Entry 5KJ8 (X-ray diffraction, 4.10 A resolution (low resolution: residue-level contacts below are approximate; hydrogen-bond / salt-bridge calls are withheld)); this record covers chains B and C of the 5 polymer chains in the assembly.

# Chain B
Protein: Syntaxin-1A
Source organism: Rattus norvegicus
UniProtKB: P32851 (STX1A_RAT); numbering as in UniProt (aligned over 191-256)
Sequence (66 residues; row label = number of the first residue in the row):
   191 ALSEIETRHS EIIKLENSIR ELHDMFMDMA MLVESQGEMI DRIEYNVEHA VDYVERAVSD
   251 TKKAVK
Swiss-Prot annotation at these positions:
  - site: Lys253, Ala254 (Microbial infection: Cleavage)
  - cross-link (Glycyl lysine isopeptide (Lys-Gly)): Lys252 (interchain with G-Cter in SUMO), Lys253 (interchain with G-Cter in SUMO), Lys256 (interchain with G-Cter in SUMO)

# Chain C
Protein: Synaptosomal-associated protein 25
Source organism: Rattus norvegicus
UniProtKB: P60881 (SNP25_RAT), isoform P60881-2; residue numbers follow UniProt; this construct covers 9-83
Sequence (75 residues; each row starts with the number of its first residue):
     9 NELEEMQRRA DQLADESLES TRRMLQLVEE SKDAGIRTLV MLDEQGEQLD RVEEGMNHIN
    69 QDMKEAEKNL KDLGK
Not modelled in the structure: 83

# Interface between chain B and chain C
Residue-residue contacts - 51 pairs, chain B then chain C:
  Glu196(B) with Leu21(C)
  His199(B) with Leu21(C); Glu24(C); Ser25(C)
  Ile202(B) with Ser25(C); Ser28(C); Met32(C)
  Leu205(B) with Met32(C)
  Glu206(B) with Ser28(C); Arg31(C); Met32(C)
  Ile209(B) with Val36(C)
  Arg210(B) with Arg31(C); Leu35(C)
  His213(B) with Leu35(C); Glu38(C); Ser39(C)
  Phe216(B) with Ser39(C); Gly43(C)
  Met217(B) with Glu38(C)
  Met219(B) with Thr46(C)
  Ala220(B) with Ala42(C); Arg45(C); Thr46(C); Met49(C)
  Val223(B) with Thr46(C); Met49(C); Leu50(C); Gln53(C)
  Glu224(B) with Met49(C)
  Gly227(B) with Gln53(C)
  Ile230(B) with Gln53(C); Gln56(C)
  Asp231(B) with Gln56(C)
  Glu234(B) with Gln56(C); Arg59(C); Val60(C)
  Val237(B) with Val60(C); Ile67(C)
  Glu238(B) with Arg59(C)
  Ala240(B) with Ile67(C)
  Val241(B) with Gly63(C); Ile67(C)
  Val244(B) with Ile67(C); Asp70(C)
  Val248(B) with Asp70(C); Ala74(C)
  Thr251(B) with Ala74(C); Asn77(C)
  Lys252(B) with Asn77(C)
  Val255(B) with Asn77(C)
Other interface residues (no listed pair), chain B (33 interface residues in all): Leu192, Ile195, Ile203, Gln226, Ile233, Glu245
Other interface residues (no listed pair), chain C (34 interface residues in all): Met14, Ala18, Glu52, Leu57, Met64, His66, Met71, Glu73, Leu78

# Summary
33 residues of chain B and 34 residues of chain C are in contact.
Chain B is Syntaxin-1A and chain C is Synaptosomal-associated protein 25, both from Rattus norvegicus; the
structure, Structure of the Ca2+-bound synaptotagmin-1 SNARE complex (long unit cell form) - from synchrotron
diffraction, was determined by X-ray diffraction, deposited together with 5KJ7.
